Entry 5O61 (electron microscopy, 3.31 A resolution); this record covers chains BA and BI of the 57 polymer chains in the assembly.

Chain BA:
Molecule: 16S rRNA
Organism: Mycobacterium smegmatis str. MC2 155
Sequence (1528 nucleotides; each row starts with the number of its first residue):
     1 UUUUUGUUUG GAGAGUUUGA UCCUGGCUCA GGACGAACGC UGGCGGCGUG CUUAACACAU
    61 GCAAGUCGAA CGGAAAGGCC CUUUCGGGGG UACUCGAGUG GCGAACGGGU GAGUAACACG
   121 UGGGUGAUCU GCCCUGCACU UUGGGAUAAG CCUGGGAAAC UGGGUCUAAU ACCGAAUACA
   181 CCCUGCUGGU CGCAUGGCCU GGUAGGGGAA AGCUUUUGCG GUGUGGGAUG GGCCCGCGGC
   241 CUAUCAGCUU GUUGGUGGGG UGAUGGCCUA CCAAGGCGAC GACGGGUAGC CGGCCUGAGA
   301 GGGUGACCGG CCACACUGGG ACUGAGAUAC GGCCCAGACU CCUACGGGAG GCAGCAGUGG
   361 GGAAUAUUGC ACAAUGGGCG CAAGCCUGAU GCAGCGACGC CGCGUGAGGG AUGACGGCCU
   421 UCGGGUUGUA AACCUCUUUC AGCACAGACG AAGCGCAAGU GACGGUAUGU GCAGAAGAAG
   481 GACCGGCCAA CUACGUGCCA GCAGCCGCGG UAAUACGUAG GGUCCGAGCG UUGUCCGGAA
   541 UUACUGGGCG UAAAGAGCUC GUAGGUGGUU UGUCGCGUUG UUCGUGAAAA CUCACAGCUU
   601 AACUGUGGGC GUGCGGGCGA UACGGGCAGA CUAGAGUACU GCAGGGGAGA CUGGAAUUCC
   661 UGGUGUAGCG GUGGAAUGCG CAGAUAUCAG GAGGAACACC GGUGGCGAAG GCGGGUCUCU
   721 GGGCAGUAAC UGACGCUGAG GAGCGAAAGC GUGGGGAGCG AACAGGAUUA GAUACCCUGG
   781 UAGUCCACGC CGUAAACGGU GGGUACUAGG UGUGGGUUUC CUUCCUUGGG AUCCGUGCCG
   841 UAGCUAACGC AUUAAGUACC CCGCCUGGGG AGUACGGCCG CAAGGCUAAA ACUCAAAGGA
   901 AUUGACGGGG GCCCGCACAA GCGGCGGAGC AUGUGGAUUA AUUCGAUGCA ACGCGAAGAA
   961 CCUUACCUGG GUUUGACAUG CACAGGACGC CGGCAGAGAU GUCGGUUCCC UUGUGGCCUG
  1021 UGUGCAGGUG GUGCAUGGCU GUCGUCAGCU CGUGUCGUGA GAUGUUGGGU UAAGUCCCGC
  1081 AACGAGCGCA ACCCUUGUCU CAUGUUGCCA GCACGUUAUG GUGGGGACUC GUGAGAGACU
  1141 GCCGGGGUCA ACUCGGAGGA AGGUGGGGAU GACGUCAAGU CAUCAUGCCC CUUAUGUCCA
  1201 GGGCUUCACA CAUGCUACAA UGGCCGGUAC AAAGGGCUGC GAUGCCGUGA GGUGGAGCGA
  1261 AUCCUUUCAA AGCCGGUCUC AGUUCGGAUC GGGGUCUGCA ACUCGACCCC GUGAAGUCGG
  1321 AGUCGCUAGU AAUCGCAGAU CAGCAACGCU GCGGUGAAUA CGUUCCCGGG CCUUGUACAC
  1381 ACCGCCCGUC ACGUCAUGAA AGUCGGUAAC ACCCGAAGCC GGUGGCCUAA CCCUUGUGGA
  1441 GGGAGCCGUC GAAGGUGGGA UCGGCGAUUG GGACGAAGUC GUAACAAGGU AGCCGUACCG
  1501 GAAGGUGCGG CUGGAUCACC UCCUUUCU
Disordered / not traced: 1-6, 1518-1528
Ion coordination: Mg2+ site 1 near U9 (its only coordinating residue here); Mg2+ site 2: U16, G25, G26; Mg2+ site 3 near U17 (its only coordinating residue here); Mg2+ site 4 near G25 (its only coordinating residue here); Mg2+ site 5 near A37 (its only coordinating residue here); Mg2+ site 6 near G42 (its only coordinating residue here); Mg2+ site 7: G48, G396; Mg2+ site 8: U52, G111; Mg2+ site 9 near U52 (its only coordinating residue here); Mg2+ site 10 near A57 (its only coordinating residue here); Mg2+ site 11 near U60 (its only coordinating residue here); Mg2+ site 12: C62, U387; 121 more Mg2+ sites not listed

Chain BI:
Name: 30S ribosomal protein S9
Organism: Mycobacterium smegmatis str. MC2 155
UniProtKB: A0QSP9 (RS9_MYCS2); numbering as in UniProt (aligned over 1-150)
Chain sequence (150 residues; row label = number of the first residue in the row):
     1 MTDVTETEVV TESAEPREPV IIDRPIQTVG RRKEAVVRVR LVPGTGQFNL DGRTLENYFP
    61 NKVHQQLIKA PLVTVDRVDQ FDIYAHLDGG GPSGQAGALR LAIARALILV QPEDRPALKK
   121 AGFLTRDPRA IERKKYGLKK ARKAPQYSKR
Disordered / not traced: 1-24

Chain BA / chain BI interface:
Residue-residue contacts (109; chain BA residue first):
  G924(BA) - Gln146(BI)  base contact
  C925(BA) - Gln146(BI)  hydrogen bond to the sugar
  G948(BA) - Lys149(BI)  hydrogen bond to the sugar
  G948(BA) - Arg150(BI)  sugar contact
  C949(BA) - Tyr147(BI)  sugar contact
  C952(BA) - Arg150(BI)  base contact
  G1097(BA) - Arg126(BI)  hydrogen bond to the phosphate
  G1097(BA) - Pro128(BI)  sugar contact
  U1098(BA) - Arg31(BI)  salt bridge to the phosphate
  U1098(BA) - Arg105(BI)  hydrogen bond to the phosphate
  U1098(BA) - Arg126(BI)  salt bridge to the phosphate
  C1099(BA) - Arg31(BI)  salt bridge to the phosphate
  C1099(BA) - Arg105(BI)  salt bridge to the phosphate
  C1108(BA) - Arg38(BI)  hydrogen bond to the phosphate
  C1109(BA) - Arg38(BI)  salt bridge to the phosphate
  A1110(BA) - Arg40(BI)  hydrogen bond to the sugar
  A1110(BA) - His86(BI)  salt bridge to the phosphate
  G1111(BA) - Arg40(BI)  salt bridge to the phosphate
  A1127(BA) - Gln27(BI)  hydrogen bond to the sugar
  C1128(BA) - Gln27(BI)  hydrogen bond to the sugar
  C1128(BA) - Arg38(BI)  hydrogen bond to the base
  U1129(BA) - Val29(BI)  phosphate contact
  U1129(BA) - Arg31(BI)  phosphate contact
  U1129(BA) - Val36(BI)  sugar contact
  U1129(BA) - Arg38(BI)  hydrogen bond to the sugar
  C1130(BA) - Arg31(BI)  salt bridge to the phosphate
  C1130(BA) - Val36(BI)  phosphate contact
  G1158(BA) - Lys119(BI)  salt bridge to the phosphate
  G1159(BA) - Arg115(BI)  salt bridge to the phosphate
  G1159(BA) - Lys119(BI)  salt bridge to the phosphate
  A1160(BA) - Arg115(BI)  salt bridge to the phosphate
  A1160(BA) - Leu124(BI)  sugar contact
  A1160(BA) - Thr125(BI)  phosphate contact
  A1160(BA) - Arg126(BI)  sugar contact
  A1161(BA) - Thr125(BI)  hydrogen bond to the phosphate
  G1166(BA) - Glu132(BI)  sugar contact
  G1167(BA) - Glu132(BI)  sugar contact
  G1167(BA) - Lys135(BI)  phosphate contact
  G1168(BA) - Arg133(BI)  hydrogen bond to the sugar
  G1168(BA) - Lys135(BI)  salt bridge to the phosphate
  A1169(BA) - Tyr136(BI)  hydrogen bond to the phosphate
  U1213(BA) - Gln146(BI)  phosphate contact
  U1213(BA) - Ser148(BI)  hydrogen bond to the phosphate
  G1214(BA) - Lys139(BI)  hydrogen bond to the phosphate
  G1214(BA) - Pro145(BI)  phosphate contact
  G1214(BA) - Gln146(BI)  hydrogen bond to the phosphate
  A1229(BA) - Arg53(BI)  hydrogen bond to the phosphate
  C1230(BA) - Arg53(BI)  salt bridge to the phosphate
  C1230(BA) - Gly89(BI)  phosphate contact
  C1230(BA) - Gly90(BI)  sugar contact
  C1230(BA) - Gly91(BI)  sugar contact
  C1230(BA) - Pro92(BI)  base contact
  C1230(BA) - Gln95(BI)  sugar contact
  A1231(BA) - Asp88(BI)  phosphate contact
  A1231(BA) - Gly89(BI)  phosphate contact
  A1231(BA) - Gly90(BI)  hydrogen bond to the sugar
  A1232(BA) - Glu34(BI)  sugar contact
  A1232(BA) - Gly89(BI)  phosphate contact
  C1324(BA) - Gln146(BI)  sugar contact
  C1324(BA) - Tyr147(BI)  sugar contact
  G1325(BA) - Lys143(BI)  sugar contact
  G1325(BA) - Ala144(BI)  sugar contact
  G1325(BA) - Tyr147(BI)  phosphate contact
  C1326(BA) - Arg142(BI)  sugar contact
  U1327(BA) - Arg142(BI)  salt bridge to the phosphate
  A1328(BA) - Arg129(BI)  sugar contact
  A1328(BA) - Arg142(BI)  salt bridge to the phosphate
  G1329(BA) - Arg32(BI)  hydrogen bond to the base
  G1329(BA) - Lys33(BI)  base contact
  G1329(BA) - Arg129(BI)  phosphate contact
  G1329(BA) - Ala130(BI)  sugar contact
  G1329(BA) - Ile131(BI)  sugar contact
  G1329(BA) - Glu132(BI)  phosphate contact
  U1330(BA) - Ile131(BI)  phosphate contact
  U1330(BA) - Glu132(BI)  hydrogen bond to the phosphate
  U1330(BA) - Ala141(BI)  phosphate contact
  U1330(BA) - Arg142(BI)  phosphate contact
  A1331(BA) - Lys140(BI)  phosphate contact
  A1331(BA) - Ala141(BI)  phosphate contact
  A1331(BA) - Arg142(BI)  hydrogen bond to the phosphate
  A1331(BA) - Lys143(BI)  hydrogen bond to the phosphate
  A1332(BA) - Lys140(BI)  salt bridge to the phosphate
  A1332(BA) - Lys143(BI)  salt bridge to the phosphate
  U1333(BA) - Lys140(BI)  base contact
  C1349(BA) - Lys139(BI)  salt bridge to the phosphate
  U1350(BA) - Lys134(BI)  salt bridge to the phosphate
  U1350(BA) - Tyr136(BI)  phosphate contact
  U1350(BA) - Gly137(BI)  hydrogen bond to the phosphate
  U1350(BA) - Leu138(BI)  phosphate contact
  G1351(BA) - Arg133(BI)  salt bridge to the phosphate
  G1351(BA) - Lys134(BI)  salt bridge to the phosphate
  G1351(BA) - Lys135(BI)  phosphate contact
  G1351(BA) - Tyr136(BI)  hydrogen bond to the phosphate
  C1352(BA) - Arg133(BI)  phosphate contact
  C1352(BA) - Lys134(BI)  hydrogen bond to the phosphate
  G1353(BA) - Glu34(BI)  phosphate contact
  G1354(BA) - Lys33(BI)  phosphate contact
  G1354(BA) - Glu34(BI)  phosphate contact
  G1354(BA) - Gly90(BI)  phosphate contact
  G1354(BA) - Gly91(BI)  phosphate contact
  G1354(BA) - Ile131(BI)  phosphate contact
  U1355(BA) - Lys33(BI)  salt bridge to the phosphate
  U1355(BA) - Gly91(BI)  hydrogen bond to the phosphate
  U1355(BA) - Pro92(BI)  phosphate contact
  U1355(BA) - Ser93(BI)  hydrogen bond to the phosphate
  U1355(BA) - Gly94(BI)  hydrogen bond to the phosphate
  G1356(BA) - Lys33(BI)  hydrogen bond to the base
  G1356(BA) - His64(BI)  phosphate contact
  G1356(BA) - Ser93(BI)  hydrogen bond to the phosphate
Also at the interface, not in a pair above, chain BA (51 interface residues in all): U1096, G1165, C1273
Also at the interface, not in a pair above, chain BI (54 interface residues in all): Tyr58, Pro60, Asn61, Leu87, Asp127

Summary:
51 residues of chain BA face 54 of chain BI across their interface; the contacts include 30 hydrogen bonds and
23 salt bridges. Polar pairs include C1128(BA)-Arg38(BI), G1329(BA)-Arg32(BI) and G1356(BA)-Lys33(BI).
U16(BA), G25(BA) and G26(BA) form the Mg2+ site 2.
Chain BA is 16S rRNA and chain BI is 30S ribosomal protein S9, both from Mycobacterium smegmatis str. MC2 155;
the structure, The complete structure of the Mycobacterium smegmatis 70S ribosome, was determined by electron
microscopy, deposited together with 5O5J and 5O60.
